5LAJ - chains F and G of the 28 polymer chains in the assembly; structure by X-ray diffraction, 2.90 A resolution.

== Chain F ==
Molecule: Probable proteasome subunit alpha type-7
Source organism: Saccharomyces cerevisiae (strain ATCC 204508 / S288c)
Notes: EC 3.4.25.1
UniProt: P21242 (PSA7_YEAST); residues -3 to 284 here correspond to UniProt positions 1-288 (UniProt number = residue number + 4)
Amino-acid sequence (288 residues; numbered -3 to 284; the number before each row is that of its first residue; numbers below 1 keep their minus sign (Met-3 is residue -3)):
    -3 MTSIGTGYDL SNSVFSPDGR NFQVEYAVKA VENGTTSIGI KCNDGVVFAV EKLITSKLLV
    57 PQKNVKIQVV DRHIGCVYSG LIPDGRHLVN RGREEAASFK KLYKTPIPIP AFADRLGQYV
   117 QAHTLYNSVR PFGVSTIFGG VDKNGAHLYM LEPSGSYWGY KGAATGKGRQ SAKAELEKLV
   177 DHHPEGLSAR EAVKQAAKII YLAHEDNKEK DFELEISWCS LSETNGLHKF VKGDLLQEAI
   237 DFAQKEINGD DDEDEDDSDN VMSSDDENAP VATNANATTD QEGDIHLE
Not modelled in the structure: -3 to 1, 245-284
Swiss-Prot annotation at these positions:
  - modified residue: Thr-2 (N-acetylthreonine)

== Chain G ==
Molecule: Proteasome subunit alpha type-1
Source organism: Saccharomyces cerevisiae (strain ATCC 204508 / S288c)
Notes: EC 3.4.25.1
UniProt: P21243 (PSA1_YEAST); residues -8 to 243 here correspond to UniProt positions 1-252 (UniProt number = residue number + 9)
Amino-acid sequence (252 residues; numbered -8 to 243; the number before each row is that of its first residue; numbers below 1 keep their minus sign (Met-8 is residue -8)):
    -8 MSGAAAASAA GYDRHITIFS PEGRLYQVEY AFKATNQTNI NSLAVRGKDC TVVISQKKVP
    52 DKLLDPTTVS YIFCISRTIG MVVNGPIPDA RNAALRAKAE AAEFRYKYGY DMPCDVLAKR
   112 MANLSQIYTQ RAYMRPLGVI LTFVSVDEEL GPSIYKTDPA GYYVGYKATA TGPKQQEITT
   172 NLENHFKKSK IDHINEESWE KVVEFAITHM IDALGTEFSK NDLEVGVATK DKFFTLSAEN
   232 IEERLVAIAE QD
Not modelled in the structure: -8 to 1, 243
Metal / ion sites: Mg2+: Thr8, Tyr119, Arg122, Met125

== How chain F and chain G interact ==
Residue-residue contacts (63):
  Thr2(F) - His6(G)  hydrogen bond (backbone-side chain)
  Gly3(F) - His6(G)
  Tyr4(F) - Arg5(G)
  Tyr4(F) - His6(G)
  Tyr4(F) - Tyr21(G)
  Ser9(F) - Arg126(G)
  Val10(F) - His6(G)
  Val10(F) - Gln18(G)
  Phe11(F) - Gln18(G)  hydrogen bond (backbone-side chain)
  Phe11(F) - Tyr21(G)
  Phe11(F) - Ala22(G)  hydrophobic
  Phe11(F) - Ala25(G)  hydrophobic
  Phe11(F) - Arg126(G)
  Phe11(F) - Pro127(G)
  Phe11(F) - Gly129(G)
  Ser12(F) - Tyr21(G)
  Pro13(F) - Tyr21(G)  hydrophobic
  Pro13(F) - Lys24(G)  hydrogen bond (backbone-side chain)
  Gly15(F) - Tyr21(G)
  Gly15(F) - Ala25(G)
  Lys37(F) - Asp56(G)  salt bridge
  Asp110(F) - Arg82(G)
  Gln114(F) - Arg82(G)  hydrogen bond (side chain-backbone)
  Gln114(F) - Asn83(G)
  Gln114(F) - Leu86(G)
  Gln117(F) - Pro79(G)
  Gln117(F) - Asp80(G)
  Gln117(F) - Asn83(G)  hydrogen bond
  Gln117(F) - Arg126(G)
  Thr120(F) - Arg126(G)  hydrogen bond (backbone-side chain)
  Leu121(F) - Tyr124(G)
  Leu121(F) - Arg126(G)
  Leu121(F) - Leu128(G)  hydrophobic
  Tyr122(F) - Tyr124(G)
  Tyr122(F) - Met125(G)  hydrophobic
  Ser150(F) - Pro79(G)
  Gly151(F) - Pro79(G)
  Ser152(F) - Ile78(G)
  Ser152(F) - Pro79(G)
  Tyr153(F) - Arg82(G)  hydrogen bond (backbone-side chain)
  Trp154(F) - Leu55(G)  hydrophobic
  Trp154(F) - Thr59(G)
  Trp154(F) - Val60(G)  hydrophobic
  Trp154(F) - Ser61(G)
  Trp154(F) - Tyr62(G)
  Trp154(F) - Ile78(G)  hydrophobic
  Trp154(F) - Arg82(G)
  Gly155(F) - Leu55(G)
  Gly155(F) - Asp56(G)  hydrogen bond (backbone-backbone)
  Gly155(F) - Thr59(G)  hydrogen bond (backbone-side chain)
  Tyr156(F) - Leu54(G)
  Tyr156(F) - Leu55(G)
  Tyr156(F) - Asp56(G)
  Lys157(F) - Lys53(G)
  Lys157(F) - Leu54(G)  hydrogen bond (backbone-backbone)
  Lys157(F) - Leu55(G)
  Gly158(F) - Leu54(G)
  Lys169(F) - Leu54(G)
  Leu172(F) - Leu54(G)  hydrophobic
  Glu173(F) - Lys53(G)  salt bridge
  Glu173(F) - Leu54(G)
  Val176(F) - Leu54(G)  hydrophobic
  Asp177(F) - Lys53(G)  salt bridge
Interface residues without a listed pair, chain F (32 interface residues in all): Asp14, Tyr145
Interface residues without a listed pair, chain G (29 interface residues in all): Asp52, Pro57

== Summary ==
32 residues of chain F and 29 residues of chain G are in contact, with 10 hydrogen bonds and 3 salt bridges.
Among the polar pairs are Lys37(F)-Asp56(G), Glu173(F)-Lys53(G) and Asp177(F)-Lys53(G). The Mg2+ site is built
by Thr8(G), Tyr119(G), Arg122(G) and Met125(G).
Chain F is Probable proteasome subunit alpha type-7 and chain G is Proteasome subunit alpha type-1, both from
Saccharomyces cerevisiae (strain ATCC 204508 / S288c); the structure, Ligand-induced Lys33-Thr1 crosslinking
at the yeast proteasomal subunit beta5 by sulfonate esters, was determined by X-ray diffraction (same
publication as 5LAI).
